Entry 7U22 (X-ray diffraction, 3.87 A resolution); this record covers chains C and D of the 8 polymer chains in the assembly.

== Chain C ==
Protein: DNA-directed RNA polymerase subunit beta
Organism: Mycobacterium tuberculosis
Notes: EC 2.7.7.6
UniProtKB: P9WGY8 (RPOB_MYCTO); residues 1-1178 here = UniProt positions 1-1178
Chain sequence (1178 residues; row label = number of the first residue in the row):
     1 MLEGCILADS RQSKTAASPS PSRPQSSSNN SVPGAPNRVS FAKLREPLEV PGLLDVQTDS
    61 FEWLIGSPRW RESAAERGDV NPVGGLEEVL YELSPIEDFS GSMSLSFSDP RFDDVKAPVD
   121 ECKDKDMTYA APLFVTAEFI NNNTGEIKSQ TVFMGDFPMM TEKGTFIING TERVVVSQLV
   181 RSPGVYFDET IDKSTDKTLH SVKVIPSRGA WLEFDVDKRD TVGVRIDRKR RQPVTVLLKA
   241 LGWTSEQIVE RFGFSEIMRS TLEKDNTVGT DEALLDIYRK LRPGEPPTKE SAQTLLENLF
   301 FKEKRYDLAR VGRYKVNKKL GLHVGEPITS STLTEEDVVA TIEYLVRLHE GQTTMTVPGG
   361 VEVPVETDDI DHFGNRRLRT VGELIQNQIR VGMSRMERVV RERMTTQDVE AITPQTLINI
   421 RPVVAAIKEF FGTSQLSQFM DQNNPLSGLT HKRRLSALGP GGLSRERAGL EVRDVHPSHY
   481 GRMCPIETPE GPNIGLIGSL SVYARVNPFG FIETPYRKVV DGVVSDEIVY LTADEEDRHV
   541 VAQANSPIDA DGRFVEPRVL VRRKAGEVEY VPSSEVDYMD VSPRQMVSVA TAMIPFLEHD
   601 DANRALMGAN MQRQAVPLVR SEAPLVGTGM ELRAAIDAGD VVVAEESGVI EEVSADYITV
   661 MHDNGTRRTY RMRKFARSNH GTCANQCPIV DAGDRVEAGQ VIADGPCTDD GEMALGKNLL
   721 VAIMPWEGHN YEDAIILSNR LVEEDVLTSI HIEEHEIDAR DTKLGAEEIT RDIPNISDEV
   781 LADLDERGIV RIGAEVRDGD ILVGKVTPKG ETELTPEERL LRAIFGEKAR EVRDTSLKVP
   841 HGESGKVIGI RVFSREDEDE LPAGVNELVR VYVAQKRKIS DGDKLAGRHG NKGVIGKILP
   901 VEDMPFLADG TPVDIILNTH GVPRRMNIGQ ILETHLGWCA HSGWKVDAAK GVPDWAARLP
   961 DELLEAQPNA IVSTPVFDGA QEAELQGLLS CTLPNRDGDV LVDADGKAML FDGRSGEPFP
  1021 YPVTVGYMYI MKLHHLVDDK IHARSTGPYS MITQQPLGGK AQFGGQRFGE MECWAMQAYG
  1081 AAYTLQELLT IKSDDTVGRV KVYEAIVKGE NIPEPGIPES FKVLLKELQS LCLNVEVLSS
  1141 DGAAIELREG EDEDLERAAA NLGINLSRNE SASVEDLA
Unresolved in the structure: 1-27, 1154-1178
Small-molecule neighbours: KYO ((9S,14S,15R,16S,17R,18R,19R,20S,21S,25R)-5,6,18,20-tetrahydroxy-14-methoxy-7,9,15,17,19,21,25-heptamethyl-1'-(2-methylpropyl)-10,26-dioxo-1,3,9,10-tetrahydrospiro[9,4-(epoxypentadecanoimino)furo[2',3':7,8]naphtho[1,2-d]imidazole-2,4'-piperidin]-16-yl benzoate): Gln-435, Gln-438, Phe-439, Met-440, Asp-441, His-451, Arg-454, Ser-456, Leu-458, Gly-459, Arg-465, Pro-489, Asn-493, Ile-497, Arg-613, His-680
What the authors report for this chain:
  - binding site for KYO: Phe-439

== Chain D ==
Protein: DNA-directed RNA polymerase subunit beta'
Organism: Mycobacterium tuberculosis
Notes: EC 2.7.7.6
UniProtKB: A0A045J9E2 (A0A045J9E2_MYCTX); residue numbers follow UniProt; this construct covers 1-1316
Chain sequence (1316 residues; row label = number of the first residue in the row):
     1 MLDVNFFDEL RIGLATAEDI RQWSYGEVKK PETINYRTLK PEKDGLFCEK IFGPTRDWEC
    61 YCGKYKRVRF KGIICERCGV EVTRAKVRRE RMGHIELAAP VTHIWYFKGV PSRLGYLLDL
   121 APKDLEKIIY FAAYVITSVD EEMRHNELST LEAEMAVERK AVEDQRDGEL EARAQKLEAD
   181 LAELEAEGAK ADARRKVRDG GEREMRQIRD RAQRELDRLE DIWSTFTKLA PKQLIVDENL
   241 YRELVDRYGE YFTGAMGAES IQKLIENFDI DAEAESLRDV IRNGKGQKKL RALKRLKVVA
   301 AFQQSGNSPM GMVLDAVPVI PPELRPMVQL DGGRFATSDL NDLYRRVINR NNRLKRLIDL
   361 GAPEIIVNNE KRMLQESVDA LFDNGRRGRP VTGPGNRPLK SLSDLLKGKQ GRFRQNLLGK
   421 RVDYSGRSVI VVGPQLKLHQ CGLPKLMALE LFKPFVMKRL VDLNHAQNIK SAKRMVERQR
   481 PQVWDVLEEV IAEHPVLLNR APTLHRLGIQ AFEPMLVEGK AIQLHPLVCE AFNADFDGDQ
   541 MAVHLPLSAE AQAEARILML SSNNILSPAS GRPLAMPRLD MVTGLYYLTT EVPGDTGEYQ
   601 PASGDHPETG VYSSPAEAIM AADRGVLSVR AKIKVRLTQL RPPVEIEAEL FGHSGWQPGD
   661 AWMAETTLGR VMFNELLPLG YPFVNKQMHK KVQAAIINDL AERYPMIVVA QTVDKLKDAG
   721 FYWATRSGVT VSMADVLVPP RKKEILDHYE ERADKVEKQF QRGALNHDER NEALVEIWKE
   781 ATDEVGQALR EHYPDDNPII TIVDSGATGN FTQTRTLAGM KGLVTNPKGE FIPRPVKSSF
   841 REGLTVLEYF INTHGARKGL ADTALRTADS GYLTRRLVDV SQDVIVREHD CQTERGIVVE
   901 LAERAPDGTL IRDPYIETSA YARTLGTDAV DEAGNVIVER GQDLGDPEID ALLAAGITQV
   961 KVRSVLTCAT STGVCATCYG RSMATGKLVD IGEAVGIVAA QSIGEPGTQL TMRTFHQGGV
  1021 GEDITGGLPR VQELFEARVP RGKAPIADVT GRVRLEDGER FYKITIVPDD GGEEVVYDKI
  1081 SKRQRLRVFK HEDGSERVLS DGDHVEVGQQ LMEGSADPHE VLRVQGPREV QIHLVREVQE
  1141 VYRAQGVSIH DKHIEVIVRQ MLRRVTIIDS GSTEFLPGSL IDRAEFEAEN RRVVAEGGEP
  1201 AAGRPVLMGI TKASLATDSW LSAASFQETT RVLTDAAINC RSDKLNGLKE NVIIGKLIPA
  1261 GTGINRYRNI AVQPTEEARA AAYTIPSYED QYYSPDFGAA TGAAVPLDDY GYSDYR
Unresolved in the structure: 1-2, 1012-1025, 1282-1316
Metal / ion sites: Zn2+ site 1: Cys-60, Cys-62, Cys-75, Cys-78; Mg2+: Asp-535, Asp-537, Asp-539; Zn2+ site 2: Cys-891, Cys-968, Cys-975, Cys-978

== Interface between chain C and chain D ==
Pairs across the interface (327; chain C residue first):
  Arg-473(C) / Arg-857(D)
  Val-475(C) / Phe-850(D)  hydrophobic
  Val-475(C) / His-854(D)  hydrogen bond (backbone-side chain)
  Val-475(C) / Arg-857(D)
  Tyr-480(C) / Phe-850(D)  hydrophobic
  Pro-485(C) / Thr-853(D)
  Pro-485(C) / Arg-857(D)  hydrogen bond (backbone-side chain)
  Ile-486(C) / Thr-853(D)
  Ile-486(C) / Arg-857(D)
  Thr-488(C) / Arg-857(D)
  Gln-543(C) / Val-846(D)
  Arg-562(C) / Leu-847(D)
  Met-586(C) / Phe-850(D)  hydrophobic
  Leu-597(C) / Tyr-849(D)  hydrogen bond (backbone-side chain)
  Glu-598(C) / Leu-844(D)  hydrogen bond (backbone-backbone)
  Glu-598(C) / Tyr-849(D)
  His-599(C) / Phe-840(D)  hydrogen bond (side chain-backbone)
  His-599(C) / Arg-841(D)
  His-599(C) / Glu-842(D)
  His-599(C) / Gly-843(D)
  His-599(C) / Tyr-849(D)
  Asp-600(C) / Phe-840(D)
  Asp-600(C) / Tyr-849(D)  hydrogen bond (backbone-side chain)
  Asp-601(C) / Lys-821(D)  salt bridge
  Asp-601(C) / Phe-840(D)
  Asp-601(C) / Asn-852(D)
  Asp-601(C) / Ala-856(D)
  Ala-602(C) / Thr-853(D)
  Ala-602(C) / Ala-856(D)  hydrophobic
  Asn-603(C) / Ala-856(D)
  Asn-603(C) / Leu-860(D)
  Ala-605(C) / Tyr-849(D)
  Ile-723(C) / Thr-730(D)
  Pro-725(C) / Asp-580(D)
  Pro-725(C) / Ala-724(D)
  Pro-725(C) / Thr-725(D)
  Pro-725(C) / Val-729(D)
  Trp-726(C) / Thr-725(D)
  Glu-727(C) / Pro-434(D)
  Glu-727(C) / Phe-721(D)
  Glu-727(C) / Tyr-722(D)
  Glu-727(C) / Thr-725(D)  hydrogen bond
  Glu-727(C) / Arg-726(D)  salt bridge
  Gly-728(C) / Asp-580(D)
  Gly-728(C) / Phe-721(D)
  His-729(C) / Val-432(D)
  His-729(C) / Pro-434(D)
  Asn-730(C) / Asp-580(D)
  Tyr-731(C) / Pro-526(D)  hydrogen bond (side chain-backbone)
  Tyr-731(C) / Phe-536(D)
  Tyr-731(C) / Arg-578(D)  hydrogen bond
  Tyr-731(C) / Leu-579(D)  hydrophobic
  Glu-732(C) / Ala-534(D)
  Glu-732(C) / Asp-535(D)
  Glu-732(C) / Phe-536(D)  hydrogen bond (backbone-backbone)
  Glu-732(C) / Arg-578(D)  salt bridge
  Glu-732(C) / Leu-579(D)
  Asp-733(C) / Phe-536(D)
  Ala-734(C) / Phe-536(D)  hydrophobic
  Arg-760(C) / Asp-331(D)  hydrogen bond (side chain-backbone)
  Arg-797(C) / Arg-478(D)
  Arg-797(C) / Gln-479(D)  hydrogen bond
  Asp-798(C) / Arg-478(D)
  Asp-798(C) / Gln-479(D)  hydrogen bond
  Gly-799(C) / Arg-478(D)  hydrogen bond (backbone-side chain)
  Asp-800(C) / Arg-478(D)  salt bridge
  Thr-812(C) / Glu-59(D)
  Glu-813(C) / Arg-67(D)  salt bridge
  Asp-881(C) / Ala-521(D)
  Gly-882(C) / Val-429(D)
  Gly-882(C) / Val-431(D)
  Lys-884(C) / Asp-537(D)
  Lys-892(C) / Asp-537(D)
  Gly-893(C) / Phe-536(D)
  Gly-893(C) / Asp-537(D)
  Val-894(C) / Val-429(D)  hydrophobic
  Val-894(C) / Ile-430(D)
  Val-894(C) / Phe-536(D)  hydrogen bond (backbone-backbone)
  Val-894(C) / Gly-538(D)
  Ile-895(C) / Val-431(D)
  Gly-896(C) / Val-431(D)
  Asn-918(C) / Asp-580(D)  hydrogen bond
  Thr-919(C) / Val-729(D)  hydrogen bond (side chain-backbone)
  Thr-919(C) / Thr-730(D)
  Thr-919(C) / Val-731(D)
  His-920(C) / Leu-579(D)  hydrogen bond (side chain-backbone)
  His-920(C) / Asp-580(D)  salt bridge
  His-920(C) / Thr-583(D)  hydrogen bond
  His-920(C) / Ile-802(D)
  His-920(C) / Thr-808(D)
  Arg-924(C) / Thr-808(D)
  Arg-924(C) / Gln-813(D)
  Met-926(C) / Thr-816(D)
  Met-926(C) / Phe-840(D)  hydrophobic
  Ile-928(C) / Leu-817(D)  hydrophobic
  Ile-928(C) / Phe-840(D)
  Ile-928(C) / Arg-841(D)
  Ile-931(C) / Val-731(D)  hydrophobic
  His-935(C) / Met-733(D)  hydrogen bond (side chain-backbone)
  Phe-977(C) / Val-846(D)  hydrophobic
  Gln-981(C) / Glu-842(D)
  Glu-982(C) / Met-733(D)
  Glu-982(C) / Arg-841(D)
  Glu-982(C) / Glu-842(D)
  Gln-986(C) / Met-733(D)
  Asp-1005(C) / Ser-732(D)  hydrogen bond (backbone-side chain)
  Asp-1005(C) / Ala-734(D)
  Lys-1007(C) / Ser-732(D)
  Lys-1007(C) / Asp-735(D)  salt bridge
  Asp-1012(C) / Arg-726(D)  salt bridge
  Ser-1015(C) / Arg-726(D)  hydrogen bond
  Phe-1019(C) / Thr-725(D)
  Pro-1020(C) / Arg-726(D)
  Tyr-1021(C) / Tyr-587(D)
  Tyr-1021(C) / Arg-630(D)  hydrogen bond
  Tyr-1021(C) / Ser-727(D)
  Tyr-1021(C) / Gly-728(D)
  Pro-1022(C) / Thr-730(D)
  Val-1023(C) / Thr-730(D)
  Thr-1024(C) / Thr-730(D)
  Thr-1024(C) / Val-731(D)  hydrogen bond (side chain-backbone)
  Thr-1024(C) / Ser-732(D)
  Val-1037(C) / Val-429(D)  hydrophobic
  Val-1037(C) / Lys-520(D)
  Asp-1038(C) / Lys-520(D)  salt bridge
  Lys-1040(C) / Arg-427(D)
  Lys-1040(C) / Val-429(D)
  Lys-1040(C) / Gln-540(D)
  Ile-1041(C) / Arg-427(D)
  Ile-1041(C) / Ser-428(D)
  Ile-1041(C) / Met-447(D)  hydrophobic
  Ile-1041(C) / Lys-520(D)
  His-1042(C) / Gly-426(D)
  His-1042(C) / Arg-427(D)  hydrogen bond (backbone-backbone)
  Ala-1043(C) / Ser-425(D)
  Ala-1043(C) / Gly-426(D)
  Ala-1043(C) / Met-447(D)
  Ala-1043(C) / Glu-450(D)
  Arg-1044(C) / Asp-423(D)  salt bridge
  Arg-1044(C) / Tyr-424(D)  hydrogen bond (backbone-backbone)
  Arg-1044(C) / Ser-425(D)  hydrogen bond (backbone-backbone)
  Arg-1044(C) / Glu-450(D)
  Ser-1045(C) / Asp-423(D)
  Ser-1045(C) / Tyr-424(D)  hydrogen bond (backbone-backbone)
  Ser-1045(C) / Glu-450(D)  hydrogen bond (backbone-backbone)
  Ser-1045(C) / Lys-453(D)
  Ser-1045(C) / Pro-454(D)
  Thr-1046(C) / Tyr-424(D)
  Tyr-1049(C) / Asp-423(D)  hydrogen bond
  Met-1051(C) / Val-328(D)  hydrophobic
  Ile-1052(C) / Arg-89(D)  hydrogen bond (backbone-side chain)
  Ile-1052(C) / Glu-323(D)
  Ile-1052(C) / Leu-324(D)  hydrophobic
  Gln-1054(C) / Arg-89(D)
  Gln-1055(C) / Asn-416(D)  hydrogen bond (side chain-backbone)
  Gln-1055(C) / Lys-420(D)
  Gln-1055(C) / Arg-421(D)  hydrogen bond (side chain-backbone)
  Pro-1056(C) / Arg-421(D)
  Pro-1056(C) / Val-422(D)
  Pro-1056(C) / Asp-423(D)
  Leu-1057(C) / Arg-421(D)
  Gly-1058(C) / Arg-421(D)
  Phe-1063(C) / Glu-450(D)
  Gly-1065(C) / Arg-421(D)
  Gly-1065(C) / Val-422(D)
  Gly-1065(C) / Ser-425(D)
  Gln-1066(C) / Arg-421(D)
  Gln-1066(C) / Val-422(D)  hydrogen bond (backbone-backbone)
  Gln-1066(C) / Ser-425(D)  hydrogen bond (backbone-side chain)
  Gln-1066(C) / Gly-426(D)
  Gln-1066(C) / Arg-427(D)
  Gln-1066(C) / His-544(D)
  Arg-1067(C) / Arg-414(D)
  Arg-1067(C) / Gln-415(D)  hydrogen bond (side chain-backbone)
  Arg-1067(C) / Gly-419(D)  hydrogen bond (side chain-backbone)
  Arg-1067(C) / Lys-420(D)
  Arg-1067(C) / Arg-421(D)
  Phe-1068(C) / Gly-419(D)
  Phe-1068(C) / Lys-420(D)  hydrogen bond (backbone-backbone)
  Phe-1068(C) / Val-422(D)  hydrophobic
  Phe-1068(C) / Ile-509(D)  hydrophobic
  Phe-1068(C) / His-544(D)
  Gly-1069(C) / Leu-418(D)
  Gly-1069(C) / Gly-419(D)
  Glu-1070(C) / Arg-414(D)  salt bridge
  Glu-1070(C) / Leu-418(D)
  Glu-1070(C) / Gly-419(D)
  Glu-1070(C) / Arg-875(D)  salt bridge
  Met-1071(C) / Thr-503(D)
  Glu-1072(C) / Asn-499(D)
  Glu-1072(C) / Thr-503(D)  hydrogen bond
  Glu-1072(C) / Ile-509(D)
  Cys-1073(C) / Leu-418(D)  hydrogen bond (side chain-backbone)
  Trp-1074(C) / Arg-875(D)
  Trp-1074(C) / Val-878(D)
  Trp-1074(C) / Ile-997(D)
  Trp-1074(C) / Gln-1001(D)  hydrogen bond (backbone-side chain)
  Ala-1075(C) / Thr-503(D)
  Ala-1075(C) / Arg-506(D)
  Ala-1075(C) / Gln-1001(D)
  Met-1076(C) / Ile-509(D)  hydrophobic
  Met-1076(C) / Met-559(D)  hydrophobic
  Gln-1077(C) / Gln-882(D)  hydrogen bond
  Gln-1077(C) / Ala-994(D)
  Gln-1077(C) / Ile-997(D)
  Gln-1077(C) / Leu-1248(D)
  Gln-1077(C) / Ile-1258(D)
  Ala-1078(C) / Arg-506(D)
  Ala-1078(C) / Ile-997(D)  hydrophobic
  Ala-1078(C) / Val-998(D)  hydrophobic
  Ala-1078(C) / Gln-1001(D)
  Tyr-1079(C) / Arg-506(D)  hydrogen bond (side chain-backbone)
  Tyr-1079(C) / Leu-507(D)
  Tyr-1079(C) / Ile-509(D)  hydrogen bond (side chain-backbone)
  Tyr-1079(C) / Met-559(D)  hydrophobic
  Tyr-1079(C) / Asn-564(D)
  Gly-1080(C) / Gly-1261(D)
  Gly-1080(C) / Thr-1262(D)  hydrogen bond (backbone-backbone)
  Ala-1081(C) / Glu-554(D)
  Ala-1082(C) / Glu-554(D)  hydrogen bond (backbone-side chain)
  Ala-1082(C) / Leu-1257(D)
  Ala-1082(C) / Ile-1258(D)  hydrophobic
  Ala-1082(C) / Thr-1262(D)
  Ala-1082(C) / Gly-1263(D)
  Tyr-1083(C) / Glu-550(D)
  Tyr-1083(C) / Glu-554(D)  hydrogen bond (backbone-side chain)
  Tyr-1083(C) / Leu-1257(D)  hydrophobic
  Tyr-1083(C) / Thr-1262(D)
  Tyr-1083(C) / Arg-1268(D)
  Thr-1084(C) / Ala-551(D)
  Thr-1084(C) / Glu-554(D)  hydrogen bond
  Leu-1085(C) / Val-1252(D)  hydrophobic
  Leu-1085(C) / Ile-1258(D)  hydrophobic
  Gln-1086(C) / Gly-1255(D)
  Gln-1086(C) / Leu-1257(D)
  Glu-1087(C) / Pro-546(D)
  Glu-1087(C) / Leu-547(D)  hydrogen bond (side chain-backbone)
  Glu-1087(C) / Ser-548(D)  hydrogen bond (side chain-backbone)
  Glu-1087(C) / Ala-551(D)
  Leu-1088(C) / Val-422(D)
  Leu-1089(C) / Lys-420(D)
  Leu-1089(C) / Val-1252(D)  hydrophobic
  Thr-1090(C) / Gly-1255(D)
  Lys-1092(C) / Val-422(D)
  Lys-1092(C) / Asp-423(D)  hydrogen bond (backbone-backbone)
  Lys-1092(C) / Tyr-424(D)
  Lys-1092(C) / Leu-545(D)  hydrogen bond (side chain-backbone)
  Lys-1092(C) / Pro-546(D)
  Lys-1092(C) / Leu-547(D)
  Ser-1093(C) / Lys-420(D)
  Ser-1093(C) / Arg-421(D)  hydrogen bond (side chain-backbone)
  Asp-1094(C) / Lys-420(D)
  Thr-1096(C) / Lys-86(D)
  Val-1102(C) / Leu-547(D)  hydrophobic
  Tyr-1103(C) / Tyr-424(D)
  Tyr-1103(C) / Pro-454(D)
  Tyr-1103(C) / Met-457(D)
  Ile-1106(C) / Pro-454(D)
  Ile-1106(C) / Phe-455(D)  hydrophobic
  Ile-1106(C) / Lys-458(D)
  Val-1107(C) / Pro-454(D)
  Val-1107(C) / Lys-458(D)
  Lys-1108(C) / Lys-458(D)
  Gly-1109(C) / Lys-458(D)
  Ile-1112(C) / Ser-548(D)
  Glu-1114(C) / Phe-6(D)
  Gly-1116(C) / Asn-5(D)  hydrogen bond (backbone-side chain)
  Ile-1117(C) / Asn-5(D)
  Pro-1118(C) / Ile-1254(D)
  Pro-1118(C) / Gly-1255(D)
  Glu-1119(C) / Arg-89(D)  salt bridge
  Ser-1120(C) / Asn-416(D)
  Ser-1120(C) / Leu-417(D)
  Phe-1121(C) / Ile-1253(D)  hydrophobic
  Phe-1121(C) / Ile-1254(D)  hydrophobic
  Val-1123(C) / Arg-89(D)
  Val-1123(C) / Leu-324(D)  hydrophobic
  Leu-1124(C) / Leu-417(D)  hydrophobic
  Lys-1126(C) / Glu-90(D)  hydrogen bond (side chain-backbone)
  Lys-1126(C) / Met-92(D)
  Glu-1127(C) / Ile-320(D)
  Glu-1127(C) / Arg-412(D)  salt bridge
  Gln-1129(C) / Trp-23(D)
  Gln-1129(C) / Met-92(D)
  Gln-1129(C) / Pro-318(D)
  Ser-1130(C) / Met-92(D)
  Ser-1130(C) / Pro-318(D)
  Ser-1130(C) / Ile-320(D)
  Leu-1131(C) / His-103(D)
  Leu-1131(C) / Phe-382(D)  hydrophobic
  Leu-1131(C) / Leu-402(D)  hydrophobic
  Cys-1132(C) / Leu-14(D)
  Cys-1132(C) / Ala-15(D)  hydrogen bond (backbone-backbone)
  Cys-1132(C) / Ile-20(D)  hydrophobic
  Cys-1132(C) / Leu-314(D)  hydrophobic
  Cys-1132(C) / Pro-318(D)
  Leu-1133(C) / Gly-13(D)
  Leu-1133(C) / Ala-15(D)
  Leu-1133(C) / Trp-23(D)
  Leu-1133(C) / Tyr-106(D)
  Leu-1133(C) / Ala-1237(D)  hydrophobic
  Asn-1134(C) / Arg-11(D)
  Asn-1134(C) / Ile-12(D)
  Asn-1134(C) / Gly-13(D)  hydrogen bond (backbone-backbone)
  Asn-1134(C) / Ala-15(D)
  Asn-1134(C) / Asp-19(D)  hydrogen bond
  Asn-1134(C) / Trp-23(D)
  Val-1135(C) / Leu-10(D)  hydrophobic
  Val-1135(C) / Arg-11(D)
  Glu-1136(C) / Leu-10(D)
  Glu-1136(C) / Arg-11(D)  salt bridge
  Val-1137(C) / Phe-7(D)  hydrophobic
  Leu-1138(C) / Phe-7(D)
  Leu-1138(C) / Asp-8(D)  hydrogen bond (backbone-backbone)
  Leu-1138(C) / Glu-9(D)  hydrogen bond (backbone-backbone)
  Leu-1138(C) / Arg-11(D)
  Ser-1140(C) / Asp-8(D)
  Ile-1145(C) / Phe-7(D)  hydrophobic
  Arg-1148(C) / Lys-86(D)  hydrogen bond (side chain-backbone)
  Arg-1148(C) / Glu-90(D)  salt bridge
  Glu-1149(C) / Glu-90(D)
  Gly-1150(C) / Tyr-25(D)  hydrogen bond (backbone-side chain)
  Asp-1152(C) / Gln-22(D)
  Asp-1152(C) / Trp-23(D)
  Asp-1152(C) / Ser-24(D)
  Asp-1152(C) / Tyr-25(D)
  Glu-1153(C) / Ser-24(D)
Also at the interface, not in a pair above, chain C (170 interface residues in all): Leu-470, Asp-474, His-476, Ile-494, Gly-495, Val-568, Pro-583, Leu-606, Met-724, Asp-758, Lys-763, Lys-897, Pro-923, Leu-932, Leu-985, Leu-989, Thr-1053, Arg-1099, Lys-1122, Leu-1128, Ser-1139, Glu-1151
Also at the interface, not in a pair above, chain D (182 interface residues in all): Asp-3, Val-4, Arg-21, Arg-37, Lys-66, Trp-105, Pro-326, Tyr-344, Leu-405, Leu-406, Phe-413, Gln-435, Pro-444, Leu-446, Leu-451, Ile-469, Glu-477, Leu-497, Ala-501, Gln-510, Cys-529, Ala-542, Leu-558, Met-581, Ala-807, Gly-809, Asp-862, Leu-865, Gly-871, Thr-874, Glu-993, Trp-1220, Lys-1249, Ala-1260

== In short ==
170 residues of chain C face 182 of chain D across their interface, with 62 hydrogen bonds and 16 salt
bridges. Polar pairs include Asp-601(C)/Lys-821(D), Glu-727(C)/Arg-726(D) and Glu-732(C)/Arg-578(D). Ligands
of chain C: compound KYO. Cys-60(D), Cys-62(D), Cys-75(D) and Cys-78(D) coordinate Zn2+ site 1. The paper
reports a binding site for KYO at Phe-439(C).
Here chain C is DNA-directed RNA polymerase subunit beta and chain D is DNA-directed RNA polymerase subunit
beta', both from Mycobacterium tuberculosis. Entry 7U22 (Mycobacterium tuberculosis RNA polymerase sigma A
holoenzyme open promoter complex containing UMN-7) was determined by X-ray diffraction.
